1W7M - chain A; structure by X-ray diffraction, 2.70 A resolution.

# Chain A
Molecule: Kynurenine--oxoglutarate transaminase I
Organism: Homo sapiens
Notes: EC 4.4.1.13
UniProtKB: Q16773 (KAT1_HUMAN); numbering as in UniProt (aligned over 1-422)
Sequence (422 residues; each row starts with the number of its first residue):
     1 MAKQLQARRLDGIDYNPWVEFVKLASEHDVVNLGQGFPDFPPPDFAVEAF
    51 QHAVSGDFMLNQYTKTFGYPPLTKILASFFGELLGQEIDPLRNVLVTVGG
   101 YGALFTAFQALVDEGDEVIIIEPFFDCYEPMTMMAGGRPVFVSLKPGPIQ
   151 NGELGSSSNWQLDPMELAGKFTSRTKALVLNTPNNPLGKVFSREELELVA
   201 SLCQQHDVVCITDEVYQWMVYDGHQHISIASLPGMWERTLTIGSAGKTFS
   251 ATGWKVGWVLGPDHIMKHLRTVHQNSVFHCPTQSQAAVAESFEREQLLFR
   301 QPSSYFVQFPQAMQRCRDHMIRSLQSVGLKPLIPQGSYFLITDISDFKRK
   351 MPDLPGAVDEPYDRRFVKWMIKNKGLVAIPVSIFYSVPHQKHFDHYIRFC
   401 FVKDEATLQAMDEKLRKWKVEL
Unresolved in the structure: 1-3, 149-151, 422
Differences from the reference sequence: conflict L332 (Ile in Q16773)
Covalently attached groups: pyridoxal phosphate (PLP) linked to K247
Ligand contacts:
  - phenylalanine (PHE): W18, G34, Q35, G36, Y63, Y101, F125, N185, Y216, F278, H279, F339, R398
  - pyridoxal phosphate (PLP): Y63, V98, G99, G100, Y101, L104, F125, Y128, N181, N185, D213, V215, Y216, S244, K255, V256
From the paper describing this entry:
  - binding site for phenylalanine: W18, F125, F278, H279
  - conformationally variable residues (helix shift, side-chain flip): P17 to E27, Y101
  - contacts within the chain: Y101-C127
  - specificity-determining residues: W18 (proposed by the authors, not directly observed)

# Summary
Bound to chain A: phenylalanine. Covalently linked pyridoxal phosphate: at K247. The paper reports a binding
site for phenylalanine at W18, F125 and F278 among others; the specificity determinant W18.
Chain A is Kynurenine--oxoglutarate transaminase I (Homo sapiens); the structure, Crystal structure of human
kynurenine aminotransferase I in complex with L-Phe, was determined by X-ray diffraction together with 1W7L
and 1W7N from the same study.
